Entry 8ZGC (electron microscopy, 3.58 A resolution); this record covers chains V and D of the 8 polymer chains in the assembly.

== Chain V ==
Name: Procollagen galactosyltransferase 1
From: Homo sapiens
Notes: EC 2.4.1.50
Reference sequence: Q8NBJ5 (GT251_HUMAN); numbering as in UniProt (aligned over 30-622)
Chain sequence (653 residues; row label = number of the first residue in the row; numbers below 1 keep their minus sign (Met-27 is residue -27)):
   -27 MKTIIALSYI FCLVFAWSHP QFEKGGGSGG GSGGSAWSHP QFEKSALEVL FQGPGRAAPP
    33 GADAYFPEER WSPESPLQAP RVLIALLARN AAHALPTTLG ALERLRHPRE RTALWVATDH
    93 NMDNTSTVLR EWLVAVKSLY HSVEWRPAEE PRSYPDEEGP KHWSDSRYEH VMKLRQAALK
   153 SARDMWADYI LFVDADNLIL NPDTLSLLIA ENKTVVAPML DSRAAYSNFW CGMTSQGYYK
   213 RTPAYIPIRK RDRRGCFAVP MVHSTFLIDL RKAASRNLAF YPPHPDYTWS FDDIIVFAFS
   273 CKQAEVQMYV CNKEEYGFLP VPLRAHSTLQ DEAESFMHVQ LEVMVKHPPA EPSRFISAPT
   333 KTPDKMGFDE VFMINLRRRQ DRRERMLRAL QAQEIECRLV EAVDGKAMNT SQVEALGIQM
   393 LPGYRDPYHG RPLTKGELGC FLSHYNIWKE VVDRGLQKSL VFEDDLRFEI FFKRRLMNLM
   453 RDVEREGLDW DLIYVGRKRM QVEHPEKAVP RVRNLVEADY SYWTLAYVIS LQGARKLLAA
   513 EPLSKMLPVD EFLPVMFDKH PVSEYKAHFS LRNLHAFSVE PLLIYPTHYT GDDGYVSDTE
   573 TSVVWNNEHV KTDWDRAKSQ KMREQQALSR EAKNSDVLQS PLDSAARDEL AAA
Disordered / not traced: -27 to 35, 623-625
Construct notes: initiating methionine (-27); expression tag (-26 to 29, 623-625)
Cystine bridges: Cys228-Cys283
Glycans and other covalent adducts: N-acetylglucosamine (NAG) linked to Asn184
Bound ions: Mn2+: Asp437 (together with UDP)
Small-molecule neighbours:
  - galactose-uridine-5'-diphosphate (GDU): Leu59, Ala60, Arg61, Asp91, Tyr126, Trp135, Arg139, Tyr140, His142, Val143, Arg147, Asp166, Ala167, Asp168, His235, Ser236, Asp264, Asp265, Ile266, Pro294
  - UDP (uridine-5'-diphosphate): Ile346, Leu348, Arg354, Ala374, Val375, Asp376, Gly377, Lys378, Gly408, Gly411, Cys412, Glu435, Asp436, Asp437, Trp495, Tyr567, Val568, Ser569, Asp570, Thr571
Curated features (UniProtKB/Swiss-Prot):
  - motif: Arg619 to Leu622 (Endoplasmic reticulum retention motif)
  - glycosylation (N-linked (GlcNAc...) asparagine): Asn96, Asn184, Asn381
  - natural variant: Leu151 (L151R: In BSVD3), Ala154 (A154P: In BSVD3), Gly377 (G377R: In BSVD3)
  - mutagenesis: Asp166 (D166A: Loss of galactosyltransferase activity; when associated with A-168), Asp168 (D168A: Loss of galactosyltransferase activity; when associated with A-166), Pro292 (P292N: Small decrease of galactosyltransferase activity), Asp336 (D336S: Small decrease of galactosyltransferase activity), Asp461 (D461A: Loss of galactosyltransferase activity; when associated with A-463), Asp463 (D463A: Loss of galactosyltransferase activity; when associated with A-461), Asp585 (D585A: No effect on galactosyltransferase activity; when associated with A-587), Asp587 (D587A: No effect on galactosyltransferase activity; when associated with A-585)
Reported in the primary citation:
  - mutagenesis - Y126A, R139A, R147A, D166A, D168A: decreased catalytic activity
  - mutagenesis - R354A, E435A, D437A, T571A: abolished catalytic activity
  - catalytic residues: Asp522 (proposed by the authors, not directly observed)
  - disease-associated variants - L151R, A154P, G377R: decreased catalytic activity (proposed by the authors, not directly observed)

== Chain D ==
Name: Multifunctional procollagen lysine hydroxylase and glycosyltransferase LH3
From: Homo sapiens
Notes: EC 1.14.11.4, 2.4.1.50, 2.4.1.66
Reference sequence: O60568 (PLOD3_HUMAN); residues 1-738 here = UniProt positions 1-738
Chain sequence (778 residues; row label = number of the first residue in the row):
     1 MTSSGPGPRF LLLLPLLLPP AASASDRPRG RDPVNPEKLL VITVATAETE GYLRFLRSAE
    61 FFNYTVRTLG LGEEWRGGDV ARTVGGGQKV RWLKKEMEKY ADREDMIIMF VDSYDVILAG
   121 SPTELLKKFV QSGSRLLFSA ESFCWPEWGL AEQYPEVGTG KRFLNSGGFI GFATTIHQIV
   181 RQWKYKDDDD DQLFYTRLYL DPGLREKLSL NLDHKSRIFQ NLNGALDEVV LKFDRNRVRI
   241 RNVAYDTLPI VVHGNGPTKL QLNYLGNYVP NGWTPEGGCG FCNQDRRTLP GGQPPPRVFL
   301 AVFVEQPTPF LPRFLQRLLL LDYPPDRVTL FLHNNEVFHE PHIADSWPQL QDHFSAVKLV
   361 GPEEALSPGE ARDMAMDLCR QDPECEFYFS LDADAVLTNL QTLRILIEEN RKVIAPMLSR
   421 HGKLWSNFWG ALSPDEYYAR SEDYVELVQR KRVGVWNVPY ISQAYVIRGD TLRMELPQRD
   481 VFSGSDTDPD MAFCKSFRDK GIFLHLSNQH EFGRLLATSR YDTEHLHPDL WQIFDNPVDW
   541 KEQYIHENYS RALEGEGIVE QPCPDVYWFP LLSEQMCDEL VAEMEHYGQW SGGRHEDSRL
   601 AGGYENVPTV DIHMKQVGYE DQWLQLLRTY VGPMTESLFP GYHTKARAVM NFVVRYRPDE
   661 QPSLRPHHDS STFTLNVALN HKGLDYEGGG CRFLRYDCVI SSPRKGWALL HPGRLTHYHE
   721 GLPTTWGTRY IMVSFVDPAA AENLYFQGDY KDHDGDYKDH DIDYKDDDDK HHHHHHHH
Disordered / not traced: 1-32, 739-778
Construct notes: expression tag (739-778)
Curated features (UniProtKB/Swiss-Prot):
  - binding site (UDP): Val44 to Thr46, Asp112 to Tyr114, Gly256 to Lys259
  - binding site (Mn(2+)): Asp112, Asp115, His253
  - binding site (2-oxoglutarate): Arg599, Tyr656, Asn676, Arg729
  - binding site (Fe cation): His667, Asp669, His719
  - glycosylation (N-linked (GlcNAc...) asparagine): Asn63, Asn548
  - natural variant: Asn223 (N223S: In BCARD), Arg452 to Pro738 (deletion: In BCARD; uncertain significance)
  - mutagenesis: Trp75 (W75A: Decreased lysyl hydroxylase activity and loss of glycosyltransferase activity), Tyr114 (Y114A: Decreased lysyl hydroxylase and glycosyltransferase activity), Cys144 (C144I: Strongly reduced glucosyltransferase activity. Strongly reduced galactosyltransferase activity), Asp187 to Asp191 (Loss of glucosyltransferase activity. Loss of galactosyltransferase activity), Asp187 to Asp189 (Nearly abolishes glucosyltransferase activity. Nearly abolishes galactosyltransferase activity), Leu208 (L208I: Reduced glucosyltransferase activity), Asp669 (D669A: Strongly decreased lysyl hydroxylase activity. No effect on glycosyltransferase activity), Thr672 (T672N: Loss of dimerization. Loss of lysyl hydroxylase activity and decreased glycosyltransferase activity), Arg714 (R714N: Loss of dimerization. Loss of lysyl hydroxylase activity and no effect on glycosyltransferase activity), Leu715 (L715D: No effect on dimerization, lysyl hydroxylase and glycosyltransferase activity; L715R: Loss of lysyl hydroxylase activity and decreased glycosyltransferase activity)
Reported in the primary citation:
  - mutagenesis - V44A, D112A, D115A, H253A, Y656A, H667A, D669A, H719A: decreased catalytic activity
  - disease-associated variants - V116M, D191N, N223S: decreased catalytic activity (proposed by the authors, not directly observed)

== How chain V and chain D interact ==
Residue-residue contacts (9):
  Tyr37(V) - Ala431(D)
  Tyr37(V) - Glu442(D)
  Phe38(V) - Glu442(D)
  Pro39(V) - Val230(D)
  Pro39(V) - Leu231(D)
  Glu40(V) - Leu231(D)
  Glu41(V) - Leu231(D)
  Glu41(V) - Lys232(D)
  Trp43(V) - Phe233(D)
Interface residues without a listed pair, chain V (7 interface residues in all): Ala36
Interface residues without a listed pair, chain D (15 interface residues in all): Leu226, Val229, Asp234, Arg235, Gln261, Leu265, Pro275, Gly430, Arg440

== Overview ==
The interface between chain V and chain D involves 7 residues on one side and 15 on the other. Bound to chain
V: galactose-uridine-5'-diphosphate and UDP. Covalently linked N-acetylglucosamine: at Asn184(V). From the
paper: the catalytic residue Asp522(V); V44A, D112A and D115A of chain D, among others, reduce catalytic
activity; 23 substitutions were tested in all.
Here chain V is Procollagen galactosyltransferase 1 and chain D is Multifunctional procollagen lysine
hydroxylase and glycosyltransferase LH3, both from Homo sapiens. Entry 8ZGC (Human lysine O-link glycosylation
complex, LH3/ColGalT1 with bound UDP-galactose) was determined by electron microscopy (same publication as
8ZGE, 8ZGG and 8ZGH).
